Entry 4AYQ (X-ray diffraction, 1.10 A resolution); this record covers chain A.

# Chain A
Name: Mannosyl-oligosaccharide 1,2-alpha-mannosidase
From: Caulobacter sp
Notes: EC 3.2.1.113
UniProtKB: B0SWV2 (B0SWV2_CAUSK); numbering as in UniProt (aligned over 27-462)
Chain sequence (447 residues; numbered 24 to 470; the number before each row is that of its first residue):
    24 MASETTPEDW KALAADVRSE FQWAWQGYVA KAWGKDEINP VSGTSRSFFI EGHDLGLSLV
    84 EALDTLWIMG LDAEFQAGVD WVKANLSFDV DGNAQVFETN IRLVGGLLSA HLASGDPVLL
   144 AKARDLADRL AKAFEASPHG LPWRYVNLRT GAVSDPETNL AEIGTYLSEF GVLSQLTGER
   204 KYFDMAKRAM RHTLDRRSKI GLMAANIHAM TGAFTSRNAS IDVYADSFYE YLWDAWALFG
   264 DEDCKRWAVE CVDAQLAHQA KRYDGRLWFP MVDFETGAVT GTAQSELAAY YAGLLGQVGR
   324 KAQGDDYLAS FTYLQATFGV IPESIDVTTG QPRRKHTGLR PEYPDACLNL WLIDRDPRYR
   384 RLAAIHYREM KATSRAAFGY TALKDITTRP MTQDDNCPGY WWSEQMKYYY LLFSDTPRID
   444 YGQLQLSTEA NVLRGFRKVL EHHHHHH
Disordered / not traced: 24-28, 463-470
Differences from the reference sequence: expression tag (24-26, 463-470)
Bound ions: Na+: Glu84, Asp87, Ser426, Asn454; Ca2+ site 1 near Glu253 (its only coordinating residue here); Ca2+ site 2: Thr451 (together with Mannoimidazole)
Residues lining bound ligands: Mannoimidazole (MVL; (5R,6R,7S,8R)-5-(hydroxymethyl)-5,6,7,8-tetrahydroimidazo[1,2-a]pyridine-6,7,8-triol): Glu121, Ile124, Arg125, Asp249, Leu310, Arg363, Pro364, Glu365, Tyr423, Glu427, Thr451, Glu452

# Overview
Bound to chain A: Mannoimidazole. The Na+ site is built by Glu84, Asp87, Ser426 and Asn454.
Chain A is Mannosyl-oligosaccharide 1,2-alpha-mannosidase (Caulobacter sp); the structure, Structure of The
GH47 processing alpha-1,2-mannosidase from Caulobacter strain K31 in complex with mannoimidazole, was
determined by X-ray diffraction (same publication as 4AYO, 4AYP and 4AYR).
